PDB entry 3H8L | X-ray diffraction, 2.57 A resolution | chains A and B

[Chain A (and B)]
Name: NADH oxidase
From: Acidianus ambivalens
Notes: EC 1.6.99.3; chain B of this document is another copy of the same molecule, construct and numbering; everything in this record applies to it too
UniProt: Q7ZAG8 (Q7ZAG8_ACIAM); residue numbers follow UniProt; this construct covers 1-409
Sequence (409 residues; each row starts with the number of its first residue):
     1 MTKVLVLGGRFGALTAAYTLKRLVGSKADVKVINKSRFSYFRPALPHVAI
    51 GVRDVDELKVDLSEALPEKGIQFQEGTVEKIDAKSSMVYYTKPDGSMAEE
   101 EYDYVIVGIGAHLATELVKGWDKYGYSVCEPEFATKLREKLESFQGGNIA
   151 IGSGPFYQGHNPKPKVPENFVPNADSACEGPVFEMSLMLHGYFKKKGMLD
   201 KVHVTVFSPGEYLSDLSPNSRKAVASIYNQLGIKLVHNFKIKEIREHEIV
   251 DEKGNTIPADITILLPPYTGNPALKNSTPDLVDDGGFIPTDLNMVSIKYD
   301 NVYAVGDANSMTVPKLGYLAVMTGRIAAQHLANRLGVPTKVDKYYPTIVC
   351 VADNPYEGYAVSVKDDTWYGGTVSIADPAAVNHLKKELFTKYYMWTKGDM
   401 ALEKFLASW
Not modelled in the structure: 1, 358-409
Covalent attachments: flavin-adenine dinucleotide (FAD) linked to Cys129; trisulfane (S3H) linked to Cys178, Cys350
Ligand contacts:
  - FAD (flavin-adenine dinucleotide): Gly8, Gly9, Arg10, Phe11, Gly12, Ala13, Ile33, Asn34, Lys35, Ser39, Ala44, Leu45, Gly76, Thr77, Val78, Gly108, Ile109, Gly110, Val128, Pro181, Tyr268, Asn271, Ala273, Val305, Gly306, Asp307, Lys315, Leu316, Gly317, Tyr318, Ala320
  - trisulfane (S3H): Ala177, Glu179, Gly180, Pro181, Pro314, Lys315, Leu316
Swiss-Prot annotation at these positions:
  - active site (Cysteine persulfide intermediate): Cys178, Cys350
  - binding site (FAD): Gly8 to Gly12, Asn34, Lys35, Cys129, Asn271, Asp307, Gly317

[Interface between chain A and chain B]
Residue-residue contacts - 80 pairs, chain A then chain B:
  Pro167(A) with Ser226(B); Gln230(B)
  Glu168(A) with Ser226(B), hydrogen bond (backbone-side chain)
  Asn169(A) with Asn219(B); Lys222(B); Ala223(B)
  Phe170(A) with Ser226(B)
  Pro172(A) with Asn219(B)
  Lys194(A) with Lys343(B)
  Ser214(A) with Ser217(B), hydrogen bond (backbone-side chain)
  Asp215(A) with Leu216(B); Ser217(B), hydrogen bond (backbone-backbone); Ser220(B), hydrogen bond (backbone-side chain)
  Leu216(A) with Asp215(B); Ser217(B); Ile348(B), hydrophobic; Val349(B), hydrophobic
  Ser217(A) with Ser214(B); Asp215(B), hydrogen bond (backbone-backbone); Leu216(B); Ser217(B)
  Asn219(A) with Asn169(B); Pro172(B)
  Ser220(A) with Asp215(B), hydrogen bond (side chain-backbone); Ile348(B), hydrogen bond (side chain-backbone)
  Lys222(A) with Asn169(B)
  Ala223(A) with Asn169(B); Ile348(B), hydrophobic
  Val224(A) with Ile348(B), hydrophobic
  Ser226(A) with Pro167(B); Glu168(B), hydrogen bond (side chain-backbone); Phe170(B)
  Ile227(A) with Tyr345(B), hydrophobic
  Gln230(A) with Pro167(B)
  Leu231(A) with Tyr345(B)
  Tyr318(A) with Asn354(B), hydrogen bond; Tyr356(B), hydrophobic
  Leu319(A) with Tyr356(B)
  Met322(A) with Tyr356(B)
  Lys343(A) with Lys194(B)
  Tyr344(A) with Tyr356(B)
  Tyr345(A) with Ile227(B), hydrophobic; Leu231(B); Pro355(B), hydrophobic; Tyr356(B), hydrogen bond (backbone-side chain)
  Pro346(A) with Pro355(B); Tyr356(B)
  Thr347(A) with Asn354(B); Pro355(B)
  Ile348(A) with Leu216(B), hydrophobic; Ser220(B), hydrogen bond (backbone-side chain); Ala223(B), hydrophobic; Val224(B), hydrophobic; Asp353(B); Pro355(B)
  Val349(A) with Leu216(B), hydrophobic; Val349(B), hydrophobic; Asp353(B); Asn354(B), hydrogen bond (backbone-side chain)
  Val351(A) with Val351(B), hydrophobic; Asn354(B); Glu357(B)
  Asp353(A) with Ile348(B); Val349(B)
  Asn354(A) with Tyr318(B), hydrogen bond; Thr347(B); Val349(B), hydrogen bond (side chain-backbone); Val351(B)
  Pro355(A) with Tyr345(B), hydrophobic; Pro346(B); Thr347(B); Ile348(B)
  Tyr356(A) with Tyr318(B), hydrophobic; Leu319(B); Met322(B); Tyr344(B); Tyr345(B), hydrogen bond (side chain-backbone); Pro346(B); Thr347(B)
  Glu357(A) with Val351(B)
Also at the interface, not in a pair above, chain A (36 interface residues in all): Cys350
Also at the interface, not in a pair above, chain B (36 interface residues in all): Cys350

[Summary]
Chain A and chain B each contribute 36 residues to their interface, with 15 hydrogen bonds. Polar pairs
include Glu168(A)-Ser226(B), Ser214(A)-Ser217(B) and Asp215(A)-Ser220(B). Covalently linked flavin-adenine
dinucleotide: at Cys129(A). Covalently linked trisulfane: at Cys178(A).
Chain A and chain B are both NADH oxidase (Acidianus ambivalens); the structure, The first X-ray structure of
a sulfide:quinone oxidoreductase: insights into sulfide oxidation mechanism, was determined by X-ray
diffraction.
